PDB entry 7YEZ | electron microscopy, 3.40 A resolution | chains A and R of the 22 polymer chains in the assembly

== Chain A ==
Molecule: RNA helicase
Organism: Mammalian orthoreovirus 3
Notes: EC 3.6.4.13
UniProtKB: C9E874 (C9E874_9REOV); residues 1-1275 here = UniProt positions 1-1275
Chain sequence (1275 residues; each row starts with the number of its first residue):
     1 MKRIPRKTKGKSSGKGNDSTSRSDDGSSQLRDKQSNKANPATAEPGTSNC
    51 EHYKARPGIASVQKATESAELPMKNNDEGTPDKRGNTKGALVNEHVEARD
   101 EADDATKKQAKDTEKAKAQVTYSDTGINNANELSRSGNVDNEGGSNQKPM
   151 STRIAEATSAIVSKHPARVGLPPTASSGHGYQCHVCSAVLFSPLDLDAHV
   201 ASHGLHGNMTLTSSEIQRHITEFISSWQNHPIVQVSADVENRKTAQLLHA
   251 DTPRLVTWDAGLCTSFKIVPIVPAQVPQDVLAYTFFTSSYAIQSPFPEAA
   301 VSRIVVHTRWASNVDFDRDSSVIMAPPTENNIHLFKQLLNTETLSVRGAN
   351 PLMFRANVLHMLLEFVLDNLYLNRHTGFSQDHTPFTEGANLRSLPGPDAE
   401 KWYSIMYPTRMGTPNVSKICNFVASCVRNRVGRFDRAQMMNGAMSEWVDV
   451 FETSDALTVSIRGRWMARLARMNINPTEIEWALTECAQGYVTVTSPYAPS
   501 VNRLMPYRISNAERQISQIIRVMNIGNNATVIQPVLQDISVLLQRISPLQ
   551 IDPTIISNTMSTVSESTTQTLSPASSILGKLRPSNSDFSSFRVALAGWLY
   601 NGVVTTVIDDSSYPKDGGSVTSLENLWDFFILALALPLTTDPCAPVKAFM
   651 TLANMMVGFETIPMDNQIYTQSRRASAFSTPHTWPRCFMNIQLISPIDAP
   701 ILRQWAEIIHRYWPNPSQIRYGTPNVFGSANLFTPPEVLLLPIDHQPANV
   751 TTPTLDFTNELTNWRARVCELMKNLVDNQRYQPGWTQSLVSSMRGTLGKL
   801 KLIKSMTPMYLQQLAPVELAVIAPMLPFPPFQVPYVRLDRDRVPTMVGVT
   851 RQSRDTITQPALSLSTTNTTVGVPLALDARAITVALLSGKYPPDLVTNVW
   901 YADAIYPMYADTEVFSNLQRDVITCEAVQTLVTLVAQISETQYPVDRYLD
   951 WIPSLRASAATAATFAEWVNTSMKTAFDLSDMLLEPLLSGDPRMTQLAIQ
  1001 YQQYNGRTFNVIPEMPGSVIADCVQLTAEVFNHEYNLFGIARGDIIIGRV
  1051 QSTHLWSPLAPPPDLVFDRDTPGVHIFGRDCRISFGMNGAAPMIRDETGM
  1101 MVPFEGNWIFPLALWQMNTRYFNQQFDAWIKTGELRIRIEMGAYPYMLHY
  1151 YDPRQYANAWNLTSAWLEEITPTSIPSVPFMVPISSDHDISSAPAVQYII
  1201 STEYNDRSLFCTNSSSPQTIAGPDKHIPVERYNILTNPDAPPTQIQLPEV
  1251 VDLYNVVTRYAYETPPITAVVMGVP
Unresolved in the structure: 1-146, 1275

== Chain R ==
Molecule: RNA-directed RNA polymerase
Organism: Mammalian orthoreovirus 3
Notes: EC 2.7.7.48
UniProtKB: C9E870 (C9E870_9REOV); residue numbers follow UniProt; this construct covers 1-1267
Chain sequence (1267 residues; numbered 1 to 1267; the number before each row is that of its first residue):
     1 MSSMILTQFGPFIESISGITDQSNDVFENAAKAFSMFTRSDVYKALDEIP
    51 FSEDAMLPIPPTIYTKPSHDSYYYIDALNRVRRKTYQGPDDVYVPNCSIV
   101 ELLEPHETLTSYGRLSEAIENRAKDGDSQARIATTYGRIAESQARQIKAP
   151 LEKFVLALLVAEAGGSLYDPVLQKYDEIPGLSHNCPLWCFREICRHISGP
   201 LPDRAPYLYLSAGVFWLMSPRMTSAIPPLLSDLVNLAILQQTAGLDPSLV
   251 RLGVQICLHAAASSSYAWFILKTKSIFPQNTLHSMYESLEGGYCPNLEWL
   301 EPRSDYKFMYMGAMPLSTKYARSAPSNDKKARELGEKYGLSSVVSELRRR
   351 TKTYSKHDFTSVRYIRDAMACTSGIFLVRTPTETVLQEYTQSPEIKVPIP
   401 QKDWTGPIGEIRILKDTTSSIARYLYRTWYLAAARMAAQPRTWDPLFQAI
   451 MRSQYVTARGGSGATLRESLYAINVSLPDFKGLPVKAATKIFQAAQLANL
   501 PFSHTSVAILADTSMGLRNQVQRRPRSIMPLNVPQQQVSAPHTLTADYIN
   551 YHMNLSTTSGSAVIEKVIPLGVYASSPPNQSINIDISACDASITWDFFLS
   601 VIMAAIHEGVASSSIGKPFMGVPASIVNDESVVGVRAARPISGMQNMIQH
   651 LSKLYKRGFSYRVNDSFSPGNDFTHMTTTFPSGSTATSTEHTANNSTMME
   701 TFLTVWGPEHTDDPDVLRLMKSLTIQRNYVCQGDDGLMIIDGNTAGKVNS
   751 ETIQKMLELISKYGEEFGWKYDIAYDGTAEYLKLYFIFGCRIPNLSRHPI
   801 VGKERANSSAEEPWPAILDQIMGIFFNGVHDGLQWQRWIRYSWALCCAFS
   851 RQRTMTGESVGYLQYPMWSFVYWGLPLVKVFGSDPWIFSWYMPTGDLGMY
   901 SWISLIRPLMTRWMVANGYVTDKCSPVFGNADYRKCFNELKLYQGYYMAQ
   951 LPRNPKKSGRAAPREVREQFTQALSDYLMQNPELKSRVLRGRSEWEKYGA
  1001 GIIHNPPSLFDVPHKWYQGAQEAATATREELAEMDETLMRARKHSYSSFS
  1051 KLLEAYLLVKWRMCEAREPSVDLRLPLCAGIDPLNSDPFLKMVSVGPMLQ
  1101 STRKYFAQTLFMAKTVSGLDVNAIDSALLRLRTLGADKKALTAQLLMVGL
  1151 QESEADALAGKIMLQDVNTVQLARVVNLAVPDTWMSLDFDTMFKHHVKLL
  1201 PKDGRHLNTDIPPRMGWLRAILRFLGAGMAMTATGVAVDIYLEDIHGGGR
  1251 SLGQRFMTWMRQEGRSA
Unresolved in the structure: 1-2, 559-566, 1264-1267

== Interface between chain A and chain R ==
Residue-residue contacts (82):
  Lys-148(A) with Glu-177(R)
  Met-150(A) with Arg-363(R)
  Ser-151(A) with Thr-360(R)
  Arg-153(A) with Glu-177(R), salt bridge; Leu-1084(R)
  Ile-154(A) with Thr-360(R); Asp-1082(R)
  Ala-157(A) with Leu-172(R); Pro-1083(R)
  Thr-158(A) with Pro-1083(R)
  Ile-161(A) with Pro-1083(R), hydrophobic
  His-206(A) with Arg-1062(R), hydrogen bond
  Met-209(A) with Pro-908(R); Trp-1061(R)
  Thr-210(A) with Pro-908(R); Leu-909(R)
  Leu-211(A) with Ile-887(R), hydrophobic; Leu-905(R); Ala-1233(R), hydrophobic
  Thr-212(A) with Asp-884(R)
  Ser-213(A) with Asp-884(R), hydrogen bond (backbone-side chain)
  Ile-216(A) with Thr-1234(R)
  Gln-217(A) with Gln-173(R)
  His-219(A) with Met-1063(R); Cys-1064(R); Ala-1066(R); Val-1238(R)
  Ile-220(A) with Leu-1090(R), hydrophobic; Val-1236(R), hydrophobic
  Glu-222(A) with Glu-1065(R); Ala-1066(R)
  Phe-223(A) with Arg-1067(R); Pro-1069(R), hydrophobic; Val-1093(R), hydrophobic; Val-1236(R), hydrophobic
  Ser-226(A) with Pro-1069(R)
  Trp-227(A) with Asp-1072(R), hydrogen bond; Leu-1073(R), hydrophobic; Arg-1074(R)
  Val-233(A) with Arg-1074(R)
  Ser-236(A) with Arg-1074(R)
  Ala-237(A) with Tyr-293(R)
  Asp-238(A) with Gly-291(R); Gly-292(R), hydrogen bond (side chain-backbone); Tyr-293(R), hydrogen bond (backbone-side chain); Pro-315(R)
  Gln-537(A) with Met-314(R); Pro-315(R)
  Val-541(A) with Met-314(R), hydrophobic
  Gln-544(A) with Asn-296(R), hydrogen bond
  Arg-545(A) with Pro-578(R); Gly-742(R), hydrogen bond (side chain-backbone); Asn-743(R); Thr-744(R)
  Ile-546(A) with Thr-744(R)
  Gln-550(A) with Glu-298(R); Glu-301(R), hydrogen bond
  Pro-553(A) with Met-309(R), hydrophobic
  Thr-567(A) with Arg-1219(R)
  Thr-570(A) with Leu-1200(R)
  Leu-578(A) with His-1195(R)
  Gly-579(A) with His-1195(R)
  Arg-582(A) with Thr-1191(R), hydrogen bond; His-1195(R), hydrogen bond
  Pro-583(A) with Glu-1068(R)
  Asn-585(A) with Pro-1069(R); Ser-1070(R)
  Ser-586(A) with Tyr-310(R); Met-311(R); Gly-312(R), hydrogen bond (backbone-backbone); Ser-1070(R), hydrogen bond (side chain-backbone)
  Asp-587(A) with Met-311(R)
  Phe-588(A) with Tyr-310(R); Met-311(R), hydrogen bond (backbone-backbone)
  Arg-880(A) with Glu-1068(R), salt bridge
  Pro-892(A) with Glu-301(R)
  Pro-893(A) with Glu-301(R)
  Ala-904(A) with Thr-744(R)
  Tyr-906(A) with Arg-718(R)
  Pro-907(A) with Arg-718(R); Asn-743(R)
  Met-908(A) with Thr-744(R)
Other interface residues (no listed pair), chain A (64 interface residues in all): Ala-160, Val-162, Glu-215, Glu-240, Ile-551, Asp-552, Thr-568, Leu-571, Ser-575, Ser-584, Ser-589, Lys-890, Asp-903, Val-1274
Other interface residues (no listed pair), chain R (67 interface residues in all): Pro-170, Val-171, Gly-244, Glu-290, Leu-300, Pro-302, Phe-359, Asn-579, Ala-745, Val-1071, Ser-1094, Lys-1194, Pro-1213, Gly-1235

== In short ==
64 residues of chain A and 67 residues of chain R are in contact, with 13 hydrogen bonds and 2 salt bridges.
Among the polar pairs are Arg-153(A)/Glu-177(R), Arg-880(A)/Glu-1068(R) and His-206(A)/Arg-1062(R).
Here chain A is RNA helicase and chain R is RNA-directed RNA polymerase, both from Mammalian orthoreovirus 3.
Entry 7YEZ (In situ structure of polymerase complex of mammalian reovirus in the reloaded state) was
determined by electron microscopy (same publication as 7YED, 7YEV, 7YF0 and 7YFE).
